4MXW - chains X and W of the 6 polymer chains in the assembly; structure by X-ray diffraction, 3.60 A resolution.

# Chain X
Molecule: Lymphotoxin-alpha
From: Homo sapiens
Reference sequence: P01374 (TNFB_HUMAN); residue numbers follow UniProt; this construct covers 62-205
Sequence (157 residues; each row starts with the number of its first residue):
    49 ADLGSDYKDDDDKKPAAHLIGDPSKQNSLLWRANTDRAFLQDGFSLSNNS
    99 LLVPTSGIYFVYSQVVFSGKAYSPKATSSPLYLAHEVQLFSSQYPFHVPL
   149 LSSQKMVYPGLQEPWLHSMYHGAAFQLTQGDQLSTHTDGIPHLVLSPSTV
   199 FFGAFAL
Unresolved in the structure: 49-60, 117-127
Differences from the reference sequence: expression tag (49-61)
Curated features (UniProtKB/Swiss-Prot):
  - glycosylation: Asn96 (N-linked (GlcNAc...) asparagine)
  - natural variant: Thr125 (T125P: In allele 8.1)
  - mutagenesis: Tyr142 (Y142A: Reduces binding of LTA(1)-LTB(2) to LTBR and LTBR-mediated NF-kappa-B signaling activation ...)
What the authors report for this chain:
  - mutagenesis - Y142A: decreased signaling with Tumor necrosis factor receptor superfamily member 3

# Chain W
Molecule: anti-Lymphotoxin alpha antibody heavy chain
From: Homo sapiens
Notes: fragment: Fab; antibody fragment or engineered binder
Sequence (213 residues; row label = number of the first residue in the row):
     1 EVQLVESGGGLVQPGGSLRLSCAASGYTFTSYVIHWVRQAPGKGLEWVGY
    51 NNPYNAGTNYNEKFKGRFTISSDKSKNTAYLQMNSLRAEDTAVYYCSRPT
   101 MLPWFAYWGQGTLVTVSSASTKGPSVFPLAPSGTAALGCLVKDYFPEPVT
   151 VSWNSGALTSGVHTFPAVLQSSGLYSLSSVVTVPSSSLGTQTYICNVNHK
   201 PSNTKVDKKVEPK
Unresolved in the structure: 133
Cystine bridges: Cys22-Cys96, Cys139-Cys195

# How chain X and chain W interact
Residue-residue contacts (27; chain X residue first):
  Pro63(X) - Met101(W)  hydrophobic
  Asp90(X) - Met101(W)
  Asp90(X) - Trp104(W)
  Gly91(X) - Met101(W)
  Gly91(X) - Pro103(W)
  Gly91(X) - Trp104(W)
  Ser95(X) - Asn59(W)  hydrogen bond
  Leu100(X) - Tyr50(W)
  Leu100(X) - Asn59(W)
  Leu100(X) - Leu102(W)  hydrophobic
  Pro102(X) - Met101(W)
  Pro102(X) - Leu102(W)  hydrogen bond (backbone-backbone)
  Thr103(X) - Met101(W)  hydrogen bond
  Ser104(X) - Ser31(W)
  Ser140(X) - Asn55(W)  hydrogen bond (side chain-backbone)
  Thr176(X) - Asn52(W)  hydrogen bond
  Thr176(X) - Asn55(W)  hydrogen bond
  Gln177(X) - Tyr32(W)
  Gln177(X) - Val33(W)  hydrogen bond (side chain-backbone)
  Gln177(X) - Asn52(W)  hydrogen bond (backbone-side chain)
  Gln177(X) - Thr100(W)  hydrogen bond (side chain-backbone)
  Gln177(X) - Met101(W)
  Gln177(X) - Leu102(W)
  Gly178(X) - Tyr50(W)  hydrogen bond (backbone-side chain)
  Gly178(X) - Leu102(W)
  Asp179(X) - Asn55(W)
  Gln180(X) - Asn59(W)
Also at the interface, not in a pair above, chain X (15 interface residues in all): Ser93
Also at the interface, not in a pair above, chain W (15 interface residues in all): Gly57, Thr58, Pro99

# Overview
The chain X/chain W interface involves 15 residues from each chain; the contacts include 10 hydrogen bonds.
Polar pairs include Ser95(X)-Asn59(W), Thr103(X)-Met101(W) and Ser140(X)-Asn55(W). From UniProt: one
mutagenesis site on chain X. The paper reports that Y142A of chain X reduces signaling with Tumor necrosis
factor receptor superfamily member 3.
Chain X is Lymphotoxin-alpha and chain W is anti-Lymphotoxin alpha antibody heavy chain, both from Homo
sapiens; the structure, Structure of heterotrimeric lymphotoxin LTa1b2 bound to lymphotoxin beta receptor LTbR
and anti-LTa Fab, was determined by X-ray diffraction together with 4MXV from the same study.
